PDB entry 8EXX | electron microscopy, 3.30 A resolution | chains B and T of the 4 polymer chains in the assembly

# Chain B
Protein: DNA polymerase processivity factor
Source organism: Human alphaherpesvirus 1 strain KOS
UniProt: H9E949 (H9E949_HHV1); residue numbers follow UniProt; this construct covers 1-340
Amino-acid sequence (340 residues; row label = number of the first residue in the row):
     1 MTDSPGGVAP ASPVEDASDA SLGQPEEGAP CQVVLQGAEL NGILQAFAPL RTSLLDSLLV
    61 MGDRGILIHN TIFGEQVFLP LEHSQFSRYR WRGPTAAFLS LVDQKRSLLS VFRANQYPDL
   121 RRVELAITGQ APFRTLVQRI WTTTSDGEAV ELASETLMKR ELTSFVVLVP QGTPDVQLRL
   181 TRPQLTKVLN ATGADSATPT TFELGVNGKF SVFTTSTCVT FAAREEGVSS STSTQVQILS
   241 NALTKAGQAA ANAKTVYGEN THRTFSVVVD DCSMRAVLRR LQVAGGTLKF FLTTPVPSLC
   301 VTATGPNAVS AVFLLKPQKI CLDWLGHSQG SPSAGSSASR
Disordered / not traced: 1-27, 226-251, 320-340

# Chain T
Molecule: Template DNA
Sequence (50 nucleotides; row label = number of the first residue in the row; numbers below 1 keep their minus sign (DC-18 is residue -18)):
   -18 CACACACACA CACACACAGA TCCCCGGGTA CCGAGCTCGA ATTCGTAATC
Disordered / not traced: -18 to -4, 27-31

# Interface between chain B and chain T
Pairs across the interface (7; chain B residue first):
  Arg51(B) with DT18(T), phosphate contact
  Thr52(B) with DC17(T), phosphate contact; DT18(T), phosphate contact
  Arg113(B) with DC17(T), salt bridge to the phosphate
  Arg275(B) with DG20(T), salt bridge to the phosphate
  Arg280(B) with DT18(T), phosphate contact; DC19(T), salt bridge to the phosphate
Also at the interface, not in a pair above, chain B (6 interface residues in all): Phe73

# Overview
6 residues of chain B face 4 of chain T across their interface, with 3 salt bridges. Polar contacts include
Arg113(B)-DC17(T), Arg275(B)-DG20(T) and Arg280(B)-DC19(T).
Here chain B is DNA polymerase processivity factor (Human alphaherpesvirus 1 strain KOS) and chain T is
Template DNA. Entry 8EXX (Herpes simplex virus 1 polymerase holoenzyme bound to DNA and foscarnet
(pre-translocation state)) was determined by electron microscopy, deposited together with 8V1Q, 8V1R, 8V1S and
8V1T.
